3UT5 - chains C and F of the 6 polymer chains in the assembly; structure by X-ray diffraction, 2.73 A resolution.

[Chain C]
Name: Tubulin alpha chain
Organism: Ovis aries
UniProt: D0VWZ0 (D0VWZ0_SHEEP); numbering as in UniProt (aligned over 1-451)
Sequence (451 residues; each row starts with the number of its first residue):
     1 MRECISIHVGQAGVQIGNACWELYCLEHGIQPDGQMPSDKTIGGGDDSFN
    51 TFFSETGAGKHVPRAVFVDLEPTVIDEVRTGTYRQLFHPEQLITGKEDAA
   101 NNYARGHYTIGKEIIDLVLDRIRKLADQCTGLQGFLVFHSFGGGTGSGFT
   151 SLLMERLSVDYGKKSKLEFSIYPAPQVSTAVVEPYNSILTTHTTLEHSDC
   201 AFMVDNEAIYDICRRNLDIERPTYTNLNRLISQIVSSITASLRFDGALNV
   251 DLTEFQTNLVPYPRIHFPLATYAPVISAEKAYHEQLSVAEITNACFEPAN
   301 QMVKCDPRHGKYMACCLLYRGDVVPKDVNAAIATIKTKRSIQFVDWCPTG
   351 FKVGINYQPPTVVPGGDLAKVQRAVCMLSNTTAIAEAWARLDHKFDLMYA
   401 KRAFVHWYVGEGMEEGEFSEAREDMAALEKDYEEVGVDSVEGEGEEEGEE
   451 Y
Unresolved in the structure: 39-46, 441-451
Ligand contacts:
  - GTP (guanosine-5'-triphosphate): G10, Q11, A12, Q15, I16, D69, D98, A99, A100, N101, S140, G142, G143, G144, T145, G146, I171, P173, V177, S178, T179, E183, N206, Y224, L227, N228, I231
  - colchicine (LOC; N-[(7S)-1,2,3,10-tetramethoxy-9-oxo-6,7-dihydro-5H-benzo[d]heptalen-7-yl]ethanamide): S178, T179, A180, V181

[Chain F]
Name: Vinca tetrapeptide
Sequence (4 residues; row label = number of the first residue in the row):
     1 YVTG
Modified positions: Y1 ((betaR)-beta,3-dihydroxy-N-methyl-L-tyrosine; 0EA); T3 ((2S,3R)-2-azanyl-3-methyl-3-oxidanyl-pentanoic acid; 0E5)
Glycans and other covalent adducts: covalent link Y1-T3

[How chain C and chain F interact]
Residue-residue contacts - 11 pairs, chain C then chain F:
  L248(C) with V2(F), hydrophobic; G4(F)
  P325(C) with V2(F)
  V328(C) with V2(F), hydrophobic
  N329(C) with Y1(F); V2(F), hydrogen bond (side chain-backbone)
  I332(C) with Y1(F)
  F351(C) with Y1(F)
  V353(C) with Y1(F); V2(F), hydrophobic
  I355(C) with V2(F), hydrophobic
Other interface residues (no listed pair), chain F (4 interface residues in all): T3

[Summary]
8 residues of chain C and 4 residues of chain F are in contact; the contacts include 1 hydrogen bond. The
hydrogen-bonded pair is N329(C)-V2(F). Bound to chain C: GTP and colchicine.
Here chain C is Tubulin alpha chain (Ovis aries) and chain F is Vinca tetrapeptide. Entry 3UT5
(Tubulin-Colchicine-Ustiloxin: Stathmin-like domain complex) was determined by X-ray diffraction (same
publication as 4EB6).
